Entry 7FLU (X-ray diffraction, 1.51 A resolution); this record covers chains A and B.

Chain A:
Name: Pre-mRNA-splicing factor 8
Organism: Saccharomyces cerevisiae S288C
Reference sequence: P33334 (PRP8_YEAST); residue numbers follow UniProt; this construct covers 1836-2090
Sequence (258 residues; each row starts with the number of its first residue):
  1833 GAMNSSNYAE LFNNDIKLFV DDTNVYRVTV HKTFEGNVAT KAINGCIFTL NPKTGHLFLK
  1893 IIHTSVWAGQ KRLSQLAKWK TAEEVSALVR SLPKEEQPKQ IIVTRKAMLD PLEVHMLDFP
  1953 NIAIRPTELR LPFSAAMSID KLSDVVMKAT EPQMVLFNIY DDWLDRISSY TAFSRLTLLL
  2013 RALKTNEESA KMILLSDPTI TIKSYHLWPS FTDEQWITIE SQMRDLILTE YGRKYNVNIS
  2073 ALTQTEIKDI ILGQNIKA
Disordered / not traced: 2070-2090
Construct notes: expression tag (1833-1835)
Ligand contacts: VJI ((1R)-1-(2,3-dihydro-1,4-benzodioxin-6-yl)ethane-1,2-diamine): Leu1996, Asp1997, Arg1998, Ile1999, Ser2000
UniProt features mapped onto this chain:
  - mutagenesis: Asp1853 (D1853A: Alters protein folding. Severely impaired growth. Strongly reduced growth at 35 degrees Celsius; when associated with A-1854; D1853N: Reduced growth at 30 degrees Celsius ...), Asp1854 (D1854A: Reduced growth at 30 degrees Celsius. Strongly reduced growth at 16 degrees Celsius. Strongly reduced growth at 35 degrees Celsius; when associated with A-1853 ...), Thr1855 (T1855A: Reduced growth at 30 degrees Celsius. Strongly reduced growth at 16 degrees Celsius), Thr1936 (T1936A: Reduced growth at 30 degrees Celsius. Strongly reduced growth at 16 degrees Celsius), Arg1937 (R1937K: Severely impaired growth. Reduced growth at 30 degrees Celsius. Strongly reduced growth at 16 degrees Celsius)

Chain B:
Name: A1 cistron-splicing factor AAR2
Organism: Saccharomyces cerevisiae S288C
Reference sequence: P32357 (AAR2_YEAST); aligned to UniProt positions 1-317 over residues 1-317
Sequence (308 residues; numbered -3 to 317; 13 numbers in that range are skipped by the numbering (no residue carries them; nothing is unmodelled there); the number before each row is that of its first residue; numbers below 1 keep their minus sign (Gly-3 is residue -3)):
    -3 GAMAMNTVPF TSAPIEVTIG IDQYSFNVKE NQPFHGIKDI PIGHVHVIHF QHADNSSMRY
    57 GYWFDCRMGN FYIQYDPKDG LYKMMEERDG AKFENIVHNF KERQMMVSYP KIDEDDTWYN
   117 LTEFVQMDKI RKIVRKDENQ FSYVDSSMTT VQENEL
   166 SSSSSDPAHS LNYTVINFKS REAIRPGHEM EDFLDKSYYL NTVMLQGIFK NSSNYFGELQ
   226 FAFLNAMFFG NYGSSLQWHA MIELICSSAT VPKHMLDKLD EILYYQIKTL PEQYSDILLN
   286 ERVWNICLYS SFQKNSLHNT EKIMENKYPE LL
Disordered / not traced: -3 to 0, 166-169
Construct notes: expression tag (-3 to 0); conflict Ser166 (Leu153 in P32357), Ser167 (Lys154 in P32357), Ser170 (Asp in P32357)
UniProt features mapped onto this chain:
  - region: Leu261 to Ile282 (Leucine-zipper)
  - modified residue: Ser253 (Phosphoserine), Thr274 (Phosphothreonine)

How chain A and chain B interact:
Residue-residue contacts - 17 pairs, chain A then chain B:
  Gln1907(A) - Met195(B)
  Gln1907(A) - Leu199(B)
  Leu1908(A) - Met195(B)  hydrophobic
  Trp1911(A) - Glu194(B)
  Trp1911(A) - Met195(B)
  Trp1911(A) - Phe198(B)  hydrophobic
  Asp1942(A) - Lys184(B)  salt bridge
  Asp1942(A) - Phe198(B)
  Glu1945(A) - Lys184(B)  salt bridge
  Val1946(A) - Ile189(B)  hydrophobic
  Val1946(A) - Glu194(B)
  Val1946(A) - Phe198(B)  hydrophobic
  His1947(A) - Glu194(B)  salt bridge
  Leu1949(A) - Lys184(B)
  Leu1949(A) - Ser185(B)
  Leu1949(A) - Arg186(B)
  Asp1950(A) - Arg186(B)  salt bridge

Summary:
The interface between chain A and chain B involves 9 residues on one side and 8 on the other; the contacts
include 4 salt bridges. Polar pairs include Asp1942(A)-Lys184(B), Glu1945(A)-Lys184(B) and
His1947(A)-Glu194(B). Bound to chain A: compound VJI.
Chain A is Pre-mRNA-splicing factor 8 and chain B is A1 cistron-splicing factor AAR2, both from Saccharomyces
cerevisiae S288C; the structure, PanDDA analysis group deposition -- Aar2/RNaseH in complex with fragment
P05G05 from the F2X-Universal Library, was determined by X-ray diffraction (same publication as 5ST0, 5ST1,
5ST2, 5ST3, 5ST4, 5ST5 and 248 further entries).
